Entry 4RTA (X-ray diffraction, 2.12 A resolution); this record covers chains A and B.

[Chain A (and B)]
Molecule: Protein dpy-30 homolog
Source organism: Homo sapiens
Notes: chain B of this document is another copy of the same molecule, construct and numbering; everything in this record applies to it too
UniProtKB: Q9C005 (DPY30_HUMAN); numbering as in UniProt (aligned over 1-99)
Sequence (106 residues; row label = number of the first residue in the row):
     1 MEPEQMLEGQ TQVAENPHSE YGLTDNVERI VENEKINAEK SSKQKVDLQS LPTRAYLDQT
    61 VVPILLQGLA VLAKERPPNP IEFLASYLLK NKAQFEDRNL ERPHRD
Disordered / not traced: 1-44, 103-106 (chain B: 1-23, 36-43, 103-106)
Differences from the reference sequence: expression tag (100-106)
UniProt features mapped onto this chain:
  - modified residue: Met1 (N-acetylmethionine), Ser19 (Phosphoserine), Lys35 (N6-acetyllysine)
  - cross-link: Lys35 (Glycyl lysine isopeptide (Lys-Gly) (interchain with G-Cter in SUMO2))

[How chain A and chain B interact]
Residue-residue contacts (51; chain A residue first):
  Leu48(A) - Arg76(B)  hydrogen bond (backbone-side chain)
  Gln49(A) - Arg76(B)  hydrogen bond (backbone-side chain)
  Leu51(A) - Arg76(B)  hydrogen bond (backbone-side chain)
  Pro52(A) - Arg76(B)
  Thr53(A) - Ala73(B)
  Thr53(A) - Arg76(B)
  Tyr56(A) - Arg76(B)
  Tyr56(A) - Pro77(B)
  Tyr56(A) - Pro80(B)
  Leu57(A) - Leu72(B)  hydrophobic
  Thr60(A) - Pro80(B)
  Thr60(A) - Ile81(B)
  Val61(A) - Leu69(B)  hydrophobic
  Val61(A) - Leu72(B)  hydrophobic
  Val61(A) - Pro80(B)
  Ile64(A) - Ile81(B)  hydrophobic
  Leu65(A) - Leu65(B)  hydrophobic
  Leu65(A) - Leu69(B)  hydrophobic
  Leu69(A) - Val61(B)  hydrophobic
  Leu69(A) - Leu65(B)  hydrophobic
  Leu72(A) - Tyr56(B)
  Leu72(A) - Leu57(B)  hydrophobic
  Leu72(A) - Val61(B)  hydrophobic
  Ala73(A) - Thr53(B)
  Arg76(A) - Leu48(B)  hydrogen bond (side chain-backbone)
  Arg76(A) - Gln49(B)  hydrogen bond (backbone-side chain)
  Arg76(A) - Leu51(B)  hydrogen bond (side chain-backbone)
  Arg76(A) - Pro52(B)
  Arg76(A) - Thr53(B)
  Arg76(A) - Tyr56(B)
  Pro77(A) - Tyr56(B)
  Pro80(A) - Tyr56(B)
  Pro80(A) - Thr60(B)
  Ile81(A) - Thr60(B)
  Ile81(A) - Ile64(B)  hydrophobic
  Ile81(A) - Leu88(B)
  Ile81(A) - Phe95(B)  hydrophobic
  Ile81(A) - Glu96(B)
  Glu82(A) - Lys92(B)
  Leu84(A) - Leu65(B)  hydrophobic
  Ala85(A) - Ala85(B)
  Ala85(A) - Leu88(B)  hydrophobic
  Ala85(A) - Leu89(B)  hydrophobic
  Leu88(A) - Ile81(B)
  Leu88(A) - Ala85(B)  hydrophobic
  Leu88(A) - Leu88(B)  hydrophobic
  Leu89(A) - Ala85(B)  hydrophobic
  Lys92(A) - Ile81(B)
  Lys92(A) - Glu82(B)  salt bridge
  Phe95(A) - Ile81(B)  hydrophobic
  Glu96(A) - Asn79(B)
Interface residues without a listed pair, chain A (27 interface residues in all): Ser50
Interface residues without a listed pair, chain B (28 interface residues in all): Ser50, Leu84

[In short]
Chain A and chain B form an interface of 27 and 28 residues respectively, with 6 hydrogen bonds and 1 salt
bridge. Polar contacts include Lys92(A)-Glu82(B), Leu48(A)-Arg76(B) and Gln49(A)-Arg76(B).
Both chains are Protein dpy-30 homolog (Homo sapiens). Entry 4RTA (Cystal structure of the Dpy30 for MLL/SET1
COMPASS H3K4 trimethylation) was determined by X-ray diffraction, deposited together with 4RT4.
